6VYB - chains A and C of the 3 polymer chains in the assembly; structure by electron microscopy, 3.20 A resolution.

Chain A (and C):
Molecule: Spike glycoprotein
Organism: Severe acute respiratory syndrome coronavirus 2
Notes: fragment: ectodomain; chain C of this document is another copy of the same molecule, construct and numbering; everything in this record applies to it too
Reference sequence: P0DTC2 (SPIKE_SARS2); residues 14-1211 here = UniProt positions 14-1211
Chain sequence (1281 residues; row label = number of the first residue in the row; numbers below 1 keep their minus sign (Met-18 is residue -18)):
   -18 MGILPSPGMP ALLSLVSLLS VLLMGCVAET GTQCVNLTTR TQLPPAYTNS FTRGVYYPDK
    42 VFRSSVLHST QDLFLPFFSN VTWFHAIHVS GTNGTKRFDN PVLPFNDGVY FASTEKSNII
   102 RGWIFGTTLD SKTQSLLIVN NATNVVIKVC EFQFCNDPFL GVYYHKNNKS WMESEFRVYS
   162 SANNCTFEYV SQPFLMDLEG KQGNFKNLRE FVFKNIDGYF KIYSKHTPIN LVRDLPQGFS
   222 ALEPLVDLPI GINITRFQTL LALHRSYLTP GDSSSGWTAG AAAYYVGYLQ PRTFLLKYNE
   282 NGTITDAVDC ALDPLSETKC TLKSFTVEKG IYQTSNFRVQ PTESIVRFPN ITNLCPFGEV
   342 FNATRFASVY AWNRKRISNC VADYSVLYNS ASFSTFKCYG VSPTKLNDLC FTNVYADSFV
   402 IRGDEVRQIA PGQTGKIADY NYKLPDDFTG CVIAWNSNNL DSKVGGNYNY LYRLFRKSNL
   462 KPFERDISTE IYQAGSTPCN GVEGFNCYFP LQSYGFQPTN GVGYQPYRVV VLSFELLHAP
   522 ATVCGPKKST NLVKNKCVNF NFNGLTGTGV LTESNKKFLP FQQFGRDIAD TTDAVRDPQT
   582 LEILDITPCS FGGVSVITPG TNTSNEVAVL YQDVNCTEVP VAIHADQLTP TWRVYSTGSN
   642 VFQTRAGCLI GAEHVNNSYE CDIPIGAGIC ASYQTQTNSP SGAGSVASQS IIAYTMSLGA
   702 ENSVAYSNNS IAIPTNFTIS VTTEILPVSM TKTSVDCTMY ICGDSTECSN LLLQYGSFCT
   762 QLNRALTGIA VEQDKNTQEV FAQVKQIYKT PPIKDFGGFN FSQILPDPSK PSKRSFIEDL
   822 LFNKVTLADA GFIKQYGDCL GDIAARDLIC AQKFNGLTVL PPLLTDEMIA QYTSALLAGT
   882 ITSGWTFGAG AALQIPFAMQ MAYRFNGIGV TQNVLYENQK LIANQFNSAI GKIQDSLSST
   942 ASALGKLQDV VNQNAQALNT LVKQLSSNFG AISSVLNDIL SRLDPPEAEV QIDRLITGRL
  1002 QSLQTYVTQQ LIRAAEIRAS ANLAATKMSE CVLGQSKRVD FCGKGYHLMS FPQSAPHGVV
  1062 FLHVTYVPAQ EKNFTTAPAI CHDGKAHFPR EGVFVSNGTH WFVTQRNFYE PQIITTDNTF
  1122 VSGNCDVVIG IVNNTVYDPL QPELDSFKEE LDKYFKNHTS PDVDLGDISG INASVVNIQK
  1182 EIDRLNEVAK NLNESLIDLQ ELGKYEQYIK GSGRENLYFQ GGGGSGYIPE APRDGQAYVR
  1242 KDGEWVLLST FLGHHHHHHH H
Unresolved in the structure: -18 to 26, 70-81, 114-115, 144-165, 173-185, 243-262, 443-447, 471-489, 502, 621-640, 677-689, 812, 828-854, 1148-1262 (chain C: -18 to 26, 67-80, 144-164, 173-185, 243-263, 445-447, 455-461, 471-490, 621-640, 677-689, 812, 828-855, 1148-1262)
Differences from the reference sequence: expression tag (-18 to 13, 1212-1262); conflict Glu607 (Gln in P0DTC2), Ser682 (Arg in P0DTC2), Gly683 (Arg in P0DTC2), Gly685 (Arg in P0DTC2), Pro986 (Lys in P0DTC2), Pro987 (Val in P0DTC2)
Swiss-Prot annotation at these positions:
  - region: Asn280 to Cys301 (Putative superantigen), Arg403 to Asp405 (Integrin-binding motif), Asn448 to Phe456 (Immunodominant HLA epitope recognized by the CD8+), Pro681, Ala684 (Putative superantigen), Ser816 to Tyr837 (Fusion peptide 1), Lys835 to Phe855 (Fusion peptide 2), Asp1163 to Glu1202 (Heptad repeat 2)
  - site: Arg815, Ser816 (Cleavage)
  - glycosylation: Asn17 (N-linked (GlcNAc...) (complex) asparagine), Asn61 (N-linked (GlcNAc...) (hybrid) asparagine), Asn74 (N-linked (GlcNAc...) (complex) asparagine), Asn122 (N-linked (GlcNAc...) (hybrid) asparagine), Asn149 (N-linked (GlcNAc...) (complex) asparagine), Asn165 (N-linked (GlcNAc...) (complex) asparagine), Asn234 (N-linked (GlcNAc...) (high mannose) asparagine), Asn282 (N-linked (GlcNAc...) (complex) asparagine), Thr323 (O-linked (GalNAc) threonine), Ser325 (O-linked (HexNAc...) serine), Asn331 (N-linked (GlcNAc...) (complex) asparagine), Asn343 (N-linked (GlcNAc...) (complex) asparagine), Asn603 (N-linked (GlcNAc...) (hybrid) asparagine), Asn616 (N-linked (GlcNAc...) (complex) asparagine), Asn657 (N-linked (GlcNAc...) (complex) asparagine), Thr676 (O-linked (GlcNAc...) threonine), Thr678 (O-linked (GlcNAc...) threonine), Asn709 (N-linked (GlcNAc...) (high mannose) asparagine), Asn717 (N-linked (GlcNAc...) (hybrid) asparagine), Asn801 (N-linked (GlcNAc...) (hybrid) asparagine) and 6 more in UniProt
  - natural variant: Leu18 (L18F: In strain: Beta/B.1.351, Gamma/P.1 and 1 more), Thr19 (T19I: In strain: Omicron/BQ.1.1, Omicron/XBB.1.5 and 1 more; T19R: In strain: Delta/B.1.617.2, Omicron/BA.2 and 4 more), Thr20 (T20N: In strain: Gamma/P.1), Leu24 to Ala27 (sequence variant, change not given here; In strain: Omicron/BA.2, Omicron/BA.2.12.1 and 6 more), Pro26 (P26S: In strain: Gamma/P.1), Gln52 (Q52H: In strain: Omicron/EG.5.1), Ala67 (A67V: In strain: Eta/B.1.525, Omicron/BA.1), His69 to Val70 (deletion: In strain: Alpha/B.1.1.7, Eta/B.1.525 and 5 more), Gly75 (G75V: In strain: Lambda/C.37), Thr76 (T76I: In strain: Lambda/C.37), Asp80 (D80A: In strain: Beta/B.1.351), Val83 (V83A: In strain: Omicron/XBB.1.5, Omicron/EG.5.1), 80 further natural variant entries in UniProt
  - mutagenesis: His69 to Val70 (Increased incorporation of cleaved spike into virions), Asn121 (N121Q: Partial loss of biliverdin affinity), Arg190 (R190K: Partial loss of biliverdin affinity), Asn234 (N234Q: Increased resistance to neutralizing antibodies), Asn331 (N331Q: Reduced viral infectivity), Asn343 (N343Q: Reduced viral infectivity), Leu452 (L452R: Increased resistance to neutralizing antibodies. Decreases HLA binding to NF9 epitope. Increased binding affinity to human ACE2), Tyr453 (Y453F: Decreased HLA binding to NF9 epitope. Increased binding affinity to human ACE2), Ala475 (A475V: Increased resistance to neutralizing antibodies), Val483 (V483A: Increased resistance to neutralizing antibodies), Glu484 (E484D: Increased replication in human TMEM106B overexpressing cells), Phe490 (F490L: Increased resistance to neutralizing antibodies and human covalescent sera neutralization), 12 further mutagenesis entries in UniProt
Cystine bridges: Cys131-Cys166, Cys291-Cys301, Cys336-Cys361, Cys379-Cys432, Cys391-Cys525, Cys538-Cys590, Cys617-Cys649, Cys662-Cys671, Cys738-Cys760, Cys743-Cys749, Cys1032-Cys1043, Cys1082-Cys1126
Covalent attachments: N-acetylglucosamine (NAG) linked to Asn61, Asn122, Asn234, Asn282, Asn331, Asn343, Asn603, Asn616, Asn657, Asn709, Asn717, Asn801, Asn1074, Asn1098, Asn1134

How chain A and chain C interact:
Contacting residue pairs (163; chain A residue first):
  Tyr38(A) - Leu560(C)
  Lys41(A) - His519(C)
  Lys41(A) - Ala520(C)
  Lys41(A) - Phe562(C)
  Lys41(A) - Gln563(C)
  Val42(A) - Gln563(C)  hydrogen bond (backbone-side chain)
  Val42(A) - Phe565(C)
  Val42(A) - Arg567(C)
  Phe43(A) - Lys558(C)
  Phe43(A) - Phe559(C)  hydrophobic
  Phe43(A) - Gln563(C)
  Phe43(A) - Phe565(C)  hydrogen bond (backbone-backbone)
  Phe43(A) - Gly566(C)
  Phe43(A) - Arg567(C)  hydrogen bond (backbone-backbone)
  Val47(A) - Ile569(C)  hydrophobic
  Tyr200(A) - Arg355(C)  hydrogen bond
  Tyr200(A) - Tyr396(C)
  Glu224(A) - Phe562(C)
  Pro225(A) - Phe562(C)
  Pro230(A) - Tyr396(C)
  Asn282(A) - Lys558(C)
  Tyr369(A) - Thr415(C)
  Gly413(A) - Pro987(C)
  Asp737(A) - Asn317(C)
  Met740(A) - Arg319(C)  hydrogen bond
  Met740(A) - Phe592(C)  hydrophobic
  Gln755(A) - Ser968(C)
  Gln755(A) - Asn969(C)  hydrogen bond (backbone-backbone)
  Gln755(A) - Phe970(C)  hydrogen bond (backbone-backbone)
  Gln755(A) - Gly971(C)
  Tyr756(A) - Gln965(C)  hydrogen bond (backbone-side chain)
  Tyr756(A) - Phe970(C)  hydrophobic
  Gly757(A) - Gln965(C)
  Gly757(A) - Ser968(C)
  Ser758(A) - Gln965(C)  hydrogen bond (backbone-side chain)
  Phe759(A) - Gln965(C)
  Phe759(A) - Phe970(C)  hydrophobic
  Phe759(A) - Gly999(C)
  Phe759(A) - Gln1002(C)
  Phe759(A) - Ser1003(C)
  Phe759(A) - Thr1006(C)
  Gln762(A) - Thr961(C)
  Gln762(A) - Thr1006(C)
  Gln762(A) - Gln1010(C)  hydrogen bond
  Arg765(A) - Gln957(C)
  Arg765(A) - Thr961(C)  hydrogen bond
  Lys786(A) - Gly700(C)
  Lys786(A) - Ala701(C)  hydrogen bond (backbone-backbone)
  Gln787(A) - Ala701(C)
  Gln787(A) - Asn703(C)  hydrogen bond
  Ile788(A) - Leu699(C)  hydrophobic
  Ile788(A) - Ala701(C)  hydrogen bond (backbone-backbone)
  Ile788(A) - Glu702(C)
  Ile788(A) - Asn703(C)  hydrogen bond (backbone-backbone)
  Tyr789(A) - Asn703(C)
  Tyr789(A) - Val705(C)  hydrophobic
  Lys790(A) - Glu702(C)  salt bridge
  Lys790(A) - Val705(C)  hydrogen bond (backbone-backbone)
  Pro792(A) - Tyr707(C)  hydrophobic
  Asp796(A) - Tyr707(C)  hydrogen bond (backbone-side chain)
  Asp796(A) - Asn709(C)
  Phe797(A) - Tyr707(C)
  Phe855(A) - Pro589(C)  hydrophobic
  Asn856(A) - Ala570(C)
  Leu861(A) - Gln613(C)
  Pro862(A) - Ala647(C)  hydrophobic
  Pro863(A) - Gly667(C)
  Pro863(A) - Ala668(C)  hydrogen bond (backbone-backbone)
  Leu864(A) - Pro665(C)  hydrophobic
  Leu864(A) - Gly667(C)
  Leu864(A) - Ala668(C)
  Leu864(A) - Gly669(C)  hydrogen bond (backbone-backbone)
  Leu864(A) - Ile670(C)
  Leu864(A) - Cys671(C)  hydrophobic
  Leu865(A) - Met697(C)  hydrophobic
  Thr866(A) - Ala668(C)
  Thr866(A) - Gly669(C)
  Met869(A) - Gly669(C)
  Met869(A) - Met697(C)  hydrophobic
  Met869(A) - Leu699(C)
  Gln872(A) - Leu699(C)
  Tyr873(A) - Leu699(C)  hydrogen bond (side chain-backbone)
  Thr883(A) - Val705(C)
  Thr883(A) - Tyr707(C)
  Trp886(A) - Tyr1047(C)
  Ala890(A) - Gly1046(C)  hydrogen bond (backbone-backbone)
  Ala890(A) - Tyr1047(C)  hydrophobic
  Ala892(A) - Glu1072(C)
  Leu894(A) - Ala713(C)
  Leu894(A) - Pro715(C)
  Leu894(A) - Glu1072(C)
  Gln895(A) - Val705(C)
  Gln895(A) - Ala706(C)
  Gln895(A) - Ser711(C)
  Gln895(A) - Ile712(C)
  Gln895(A) - Ala713(C)  hydrogen bond (backbone-backbone)
  Gln895(A) - Asn1074(C)  hydrogen bond
  Ile896(A) - Tyr707(C)
  Ile896(A) - Ser711(C)
  Pro897(A) - Tyr707(C)  hydrophobic
  Pro897(A) - Ser708(C)
  Pro897(A) - Asn709(C)
  Pro897(A) - Ser711(C)
  Pro897(A) - Thr1077(C)
  Phe898(A) - Tyr707(C)  hydrogen bond (backbone-side chain)
  Met900(A) - Thr1077(C)  hydrogen bond
  Met900(A) - Ala1078(C)
  Met900(A) - Pro1079(C)
  Met900(A) - Val1094(C)  hydrophobic
  Tyr904(A) - Ile712(C)
  Tyr904(A) - Val1094(C)
  Tyr904(A) - Arg1107(C)
  Asn907(A) - Arg1107(C)
  Thr912(A) - Phe1121(C)
  Gln913(A) - Phe1089(C)
  Gln913(A) - Pro1090(C)  hydrogen bond (side chain-backbone)
  Asn914(A) - Phe1089(C)
  Asn914(A) - Ser1123(C)  hydrogen bond
  Tyr917(A) - Pro1079(C)  hydrophobic
  Tyr917(A) - Phe1089(C)  hydrophobic
  Glu918(A) - Ser1123(C)  hydrogen bond
  Glu918(A) - Gly1124(C)
  Glu918(A) - Val1128(C)
  Val963(A) - Ile569(C)  hydrophobic
  Val963(A) - Ala570(C)  hydrophobic
  Leu966(A) - Ala570(C)
  Ser967(A) - Asp571(C)
  Ser975(A) - Asp571(C)  hydrogen bond
  Val976(A) - Arg567(C)
  Asn978(A) - Thr547(C)  hydrogen bond (side chain-backbone)
  Asn978(A) - Gly548(C)
  Leu981(A) - Lys386(C)
  Ser982(A) - Lys386(C)
  Ser982(A) - Leu390(C)
  Ser982(A) - Thr547(C)  hydrogen bond
  Arg983(A) - Gly381(C)  hydrogen bond (side chain-backbone)
  Arg983(A) - Val382(C)
  Arg983(A) - Ser383(C)  hydrogen bond (backbone-backbone)
  Arg983(A) - Lys386(C)
  Arg983(A) - Leu390(C)
  Arg983(A) - Leu517(C)
  Leu984(A) - Gly381(C)
  Leu984(A) - Val382(C)  hydrophobic
  Leu984(A) - Ser383(C)
  Leu984(A) - Lys386(C)
  Asp985(A) - Ser383(C)  hydrogen bond (backbone-side chain)
  Asp985(A) - Thr385(C)  hydrogen bond
  Asp985(A) - Lys386(C)
  Asp994(A) - Arg995(C)  salt bridge
  Gln1005(A) - Gln1002(C)  hydrogen bond
  Gln1005(A) - Thr1006(C)
  Thr1009(A) - Thr1009(C)
  Ile1013(A) - Ile1013(C)  hydrophobic
  Arg1019(A) - Glu1017(C)  salt bridge
  Ser1030(A) - Val1040(C)
  Glu1031(A) - Arg1039(C)  salt bridge
  Glu1031(A) - Val1040(C)
  Leu1034(A) - Asp1041(C)
  Gly1035(A) - Val1040(C)
  Arg1039(A) - Arg1039(C)
  Glu1111(A) - Ser1123(C)
  Leu1141(A) - Leu1141(C)  hydrophobic
  Glu1144(A) - Leu1145(C)
Interface residues without a listed pair, chain A (94 interface residues in all): Asp40, Ser45, Gly857, Thr859, Thr887, Gly889, Ala893, Gln920, Lys964, Asp979, Leu1012, Thr1027, Leu1145
Interface residues without a listed pair, chain C (105 interface residues in all): Arg357, Gly416, Thr430, Gly545, Leu546, Lys557, Gln564, Cys662, Ile666, Ser704, Asn710, Phe1042, Lys1045, Val1068, Val1129, Ile1130

Overview:
94 residues of chain A face 105 of chain C across their interface; the contacts include 36 hydrogen bonds and
4 salt bridges. Polar pairs include Lys790(A)-Glu702(C), Asp994(A)-Arg995(C) and Arg1019(A)-Glu1017(C).
Covalently linked N-acetylglucosamine: at Asn61(A), Asn122(A), Asn234(A), Asn282(A), Asn331(A) and Asn343(A)
and 9 more.
Both chains are Spike glycoprotein (Severe acute respiratory syndrome coronavirus 2). Entry 6VYB (SARS-CoV-2
spike ectodomain structure (open state)) was determined by electron microscopy (same publication as 6VXX).
